6XHL - chains A and B; structure by X-ray diffraction, 1.47 A resolution.

== Chain A (and B) ==
Name: 3C-like proteinase
Organism: Human SARS coronavirus
Notes: EC 3.4.22.69; chain B of this document is another copy of the same molecule, construct and numbering; everything in this record applies to it too
Reference sequence: P0C6U8 (R1A_CVHSA); residues 1-306 here correspond to UniProt positions 3241-3546 (UniProt number = residue number + 3240)
Sequence (307 residues; each row starts with the number of its first residue; numbering starts at 0):
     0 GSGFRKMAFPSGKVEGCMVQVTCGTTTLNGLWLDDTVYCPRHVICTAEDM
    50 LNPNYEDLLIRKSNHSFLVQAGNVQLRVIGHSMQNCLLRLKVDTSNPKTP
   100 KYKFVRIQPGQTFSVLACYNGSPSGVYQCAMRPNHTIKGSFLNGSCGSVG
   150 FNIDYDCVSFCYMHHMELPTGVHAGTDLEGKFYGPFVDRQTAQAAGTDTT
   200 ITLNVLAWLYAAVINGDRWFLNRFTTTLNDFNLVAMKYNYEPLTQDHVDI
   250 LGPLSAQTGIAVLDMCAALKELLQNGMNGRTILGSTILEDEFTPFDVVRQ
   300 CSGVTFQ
Disordered / not traced: 0-1, 303-306 (chain B: 0-1, 277-278, 303-306)
Differences from the reference sequence: expression tag (0)
Curated features (UniProtKB/Swiss-Prot):
  - active site (For 3CL-PRO activity): His41, Cys145
  - site: Gln306 (Cleavage)
Covalently attached groups: compound V2M linked to Cys145
Residues lining bound ligands: V2M (N-[(2S)-1-({(2S,3S)-3,4-dihydroxy-1-[(3S)-2-oxopyrrolidin-3-yl]butan-2-yl}amino)-4-methyl-1-oxopentan-2-yl]-4-methoxy-1H-indole-2-carboxamide): Leu27, His41, Met49, Phe140, Leu141, Asn142, Gly143, Ser144, His163, His164, Met165, Glu166, Pro168, His172, Asp187, Arg188, Gln189, Thr190, Ala191
Reported in the primary citation:
  - binding site for V2M: His41, Met49, Phe140, Gly143, Cys145, His163, His164, Glu166, Asp187, Arg188, Gln189 to Ala191
  - catalytic residues: Cys145

== Chain A / chain B interface ==
Pairs across the interface (54):
  Gly2(A) - Gly138(B)
  Gly2(A) - Ser139(B)
  Arg4(A) - Lys5(B)
  Arg4(A) - Tyr126(B)
  Arg4(A) - Gln127(B)  hydrogen bond (side chain-backbone)
  Arg4(A) - Cys128(B)
  Arg4(A) - Lys137(B)  hydrogen bond (side chain-backbone)
  Arg4(A) - Glu290(B)  salt bridge
  Lys5(A) - Tyr126(B)
  Met6(A) - Gly124(B)
  Met6(A) - Val125(B)
  Ala7(A) - Gly124(B)
  Ala7(A) - Val125(B)  hydrogen bond (backbone-backbone)
  Phe8(A) - Val125(B)
  Pro9(A) - Ser10(B)
  Pro9(A) - Glu14(B)
  Pro9(A) - Leu115(B)  hydrophobic
  Pro9(A) - Pro122(B)
  Pro9(A) - Ser123(B)
  Pro9(A) - Gly124(B)
  Ser10(A) - Pro9(B)
  Ser10(A) - Ser10(B)  hydrogen bond (backbone-side chain)
  Ser10(A) - Glu14(B)  hydrogen bond (backbone-side chain)
  Gly11(A) - Gly11(B)
  Gly11(A) - Glu14(B)  hydrogen bond (backbone-side chain)
  Glu14(A) - Pro9(B)
  Glu14(A) - Ser10(B)  hydrogen bond (side chain-backbone)
  Glu14(A) - Gly11(B)  hydrogen bond (side chain-backbone)
  Pro122(A) - Pro9(B)
  Ser123(A) - Pro9(B)
  Ser123(A) - Arg298(B)  hydrogen bond (backbone-side chain)
  Gly124(A) - Met6(B)
  Gly124(A) - Ala7(B)
  Gly124(A) - Pro9(B)
  Gly124(A) - Arg298(B)
  Val125(A) - Met6(B)
  Val125(A) - Ala7(B)  hydrogen bond (backbone-backbone)
  Val125(A) - Phe8(B)
  Val125(A) - Pro9(B)  hydrophobic
  Val125(A) - Val125(B)  hydrophobic
  Tyr126(A) - Arg4(B)
  Tyr126(A) - Lys5(B)
  Tyr126(A) - Met6(B)  hydrophobic
  Lys137(A) - Arg4(B)  hydrogen bond (backbone-side chain)
  Gly138(A) - Arg4(B)  hydrogen bond (backbone-side chain)
  Ser139(A) - Arg4(B)
  Leu141(A) - Gly302(B)
  Thr285(A) - Ile286(B)
  Arg298(A) - Ser123(B)  hydrogen bond
  Gln299(A) - Ser139(B)  hydrogen bond
  Gln299(A) - Leu141(B)
  Cys300(A) - Leu141(B)
  Ser301(A) - Leu141(B)
  Gly302(A) - Leu141(B)
Other interface residues (no listed pair), chain A (28 interface residues in all): Phe3, Lys12, Leu115
Other interface residues (no listed pair), chain B (31 interface residues in all): Lys12, Ala129, Gly170, His172, Gln299, Ser301

== Overview ==
The interface between chain A and chain B involves 28 residues on one side and 31 on the other, with 14
hydrogen bonds and 1 salt bridge. Polar pairs include Arg4(A)-Glu290(B), Arg4(A)-Gln127(B) and
Arg4(A)-Lys137(B). From the paper: the catalytic residue Cys145(A); a binding site for V2M at His41(A),
Met49(A) and Phe140(A) among others.
Chain A and chain B are both 3C-like proteinase (Human SARS coronavirus); the structure, Covalent complex of
SARS-CoV main protease with
N-[(2S)-1-({(2S,3S)-3,4-dihydroxy-1-[(3S)-2-oxopyrrolidin-3-yl]butan-2-yl}amino)-4-methyl-1-oxopentan-2-yl]-4-methoxy-1H-indole-2-carboxamide,
was determined by X-ray diffraction (same publication as 6XHM, 6XHN and 6XHO).
